Entry 4CKD (electron microscopy, 13.00 A resolution (very low resolution: no residue pairs are listed; an interface is given only as per-side residue counts)); this record covers chains C and H of the 12 polymer chains in the assembly.

Chain C:
Name: Beta-galactosidase
Organism: Escherichia coli K-12
Notes: EC 3.2.1.23
UniProt: P00722 (BGAL_ECOLI); residues 0-1023 here correspond to UniProt positions 1-1024 (UniProt number = residue number + 1)
Sequence (1024 residues; numbered 0 to 1023; the number before each row is that of its first residue; numbering starts at 0):
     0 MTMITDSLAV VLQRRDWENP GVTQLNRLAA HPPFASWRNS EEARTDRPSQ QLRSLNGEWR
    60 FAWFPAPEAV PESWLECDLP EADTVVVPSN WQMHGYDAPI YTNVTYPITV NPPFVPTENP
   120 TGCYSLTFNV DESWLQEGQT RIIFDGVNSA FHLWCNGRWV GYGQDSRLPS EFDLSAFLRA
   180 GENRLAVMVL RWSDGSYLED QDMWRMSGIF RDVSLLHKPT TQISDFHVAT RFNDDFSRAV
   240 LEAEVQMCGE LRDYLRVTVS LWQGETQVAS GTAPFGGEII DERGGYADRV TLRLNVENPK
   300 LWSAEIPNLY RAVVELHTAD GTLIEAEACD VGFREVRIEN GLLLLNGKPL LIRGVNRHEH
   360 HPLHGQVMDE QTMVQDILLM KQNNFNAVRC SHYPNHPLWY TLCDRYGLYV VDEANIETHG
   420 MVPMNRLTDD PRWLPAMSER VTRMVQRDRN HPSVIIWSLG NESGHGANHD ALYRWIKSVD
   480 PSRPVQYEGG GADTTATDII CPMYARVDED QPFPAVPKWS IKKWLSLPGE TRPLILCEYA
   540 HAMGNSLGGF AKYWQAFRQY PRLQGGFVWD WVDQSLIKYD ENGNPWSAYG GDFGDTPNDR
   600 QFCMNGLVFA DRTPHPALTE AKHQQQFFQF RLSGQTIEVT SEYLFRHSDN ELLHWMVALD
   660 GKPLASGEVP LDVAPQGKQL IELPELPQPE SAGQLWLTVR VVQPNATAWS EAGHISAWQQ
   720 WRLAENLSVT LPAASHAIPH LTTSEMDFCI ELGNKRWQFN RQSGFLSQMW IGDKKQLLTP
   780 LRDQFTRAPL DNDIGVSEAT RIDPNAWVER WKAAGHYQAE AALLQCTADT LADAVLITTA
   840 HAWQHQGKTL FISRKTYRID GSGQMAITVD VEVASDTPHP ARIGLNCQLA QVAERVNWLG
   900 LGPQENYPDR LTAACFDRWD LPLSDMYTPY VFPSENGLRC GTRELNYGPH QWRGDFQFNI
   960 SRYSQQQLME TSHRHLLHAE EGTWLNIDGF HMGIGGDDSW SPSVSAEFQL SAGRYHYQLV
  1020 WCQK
Disordered / not traced: 0-2
Swiss-Prot annotation at these positions:
  - active site: E461 (Proton donor), E537 (Nucleophile)
  - binding site (substrate): N102, D201, E461, E537 to H540, N604, W999
  - binding site (Na(+)): D201, F601, N604
  - binding site (Mg(2+)): E416, H418, E461, N597
  - site: H357 (Transition state stabilizer), H391 (Transition state stabilizer), W999 (Important for ensuring that an appropriate proportion of lactose is converted to allolactose)
From the paper describing this entry:
  - catalytic residues: E461, H540 (citing earlier work)

Chain H:
Name: SCFV13R4 antibody fv heavy chain
Organism: Mus musculus
Notes: antibody fragment or engineered binder
Sequence (114 residues; numbered 1 to 114; the number before each row is that of its first residue):
     1 DVQLQESGPS LVKPSQTLSL TCSVTGDSIT SDYWSWIRKF PGNRLEYMGY VSYSGSTYYN
    61 PSLKSRISIT RDTSKNQYYL DLNSVTTEDT ATYYCANWDG DYWGQGTLVT VSAA
Cystine bridges: C22-C95

How chain C and chain H interact:
At this resolution (13 A) residue pairs are not listed: 21 residues of chain C and 19 of chain H lie at the interface.
Interface features reported in the paper:
  - epitope / paratope residues, chain C: Y578(C), N581(C)

Summary:
21 residues of chain C and 19 residues of chain H are in contact. UniProt lists active-site residues E461(C)
and E537(C), 9 substrate-binding residues, 3 Na+-binding residues and 4 Mg2+-binding residues on chain C. The
paper reports catalytic residues E461(C) and H540(C); epitope/paratope residues Y578(C) and N581(C).
Chain C is Beta-galactosidase (Escherichia coli K-12) and chain H is SCFV13R4 antibody fv heavy chain (Mus
musculus); the structure, Model of complex between the E.coli enzyme beta-galactosidase and four single chain
Fv antibody domains scFv13R4, was determined by electron microscopy.
